PDB entry 2Z5H | X-ray diffraction, 2.89 A resolution | chains A and T of the 4 polymer chains in the assembly

[Chain A]
Molecule: General control protein GCN4 and Tropomyosin alpha-1 chain
Organism: Saccharomyces cerevisiae
Notes: fragment: C terminal domain of GCN4 and Tropomyosin alpha-1 chain
UniProtKB: chimeric construct of P03069, P58772: residues 234-253 from P03069 (GCN4_YEAST) positions 259-278 (UniProt number = residue number + 25); residues 254-284 from P58772 (TPM1_RABIT) positions 254-284 (same numbers)
Chain sequence (52 residues; each row starts with the number of its first residue):
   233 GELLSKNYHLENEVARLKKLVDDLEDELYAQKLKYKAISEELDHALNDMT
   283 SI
Not modelled in the structure: 282-284
Differences from the reference sequence: expression tag (233)
Swiss-Prot annotation at these positions:
  - modified residue: Tyr261 (Phosphotyrosine), Ser271 (Phosphoserine), Ser283 (Phosphoserine)
What the authors report for this chain:
  - mutagenesis - Y267N, I270L: decreased binding to Troponin T, fast skeletal muscle isoforms (chain T)

[Chain T]
Molecule: Troponin T, fast skeletal muscle isoforms
Organism: Gallus gallus
UniProtKB: P12620 (TNNT3_CHICK); residues 58-112 here = UniProt positions 58-112
Chain sequence (55 residues; each row starts with the number of its first residue):
    58 GEKVDFDDIQKKRQNKDLIELQALIDSHFEARRKEEEELVALKERIEKRR
   108 AERAE
Not modelled in the structure: 58-65, 100-112
What the authors report for this chain:
  - disease-associated variants - F86I: decreased binding to actin-tropomyosin (citing earlier work)

[Chain A / chain T interface]
Pairs across the interface (17):
  Leu265(A) with Glu93(T); Leu96(T), hydrophobic
  Lys268(A) with Glu92(T), salt bridge; Glu93(T), salt bridge
  Ala269(A) with Arg90(T), hydrogen bond (backbone-side chain); Glu93(T), hydrogen bond (backbone-side chain); Glu94(T)
  Ile270(A) with Arg90(T)
  Glu272(A) with Phe86(T); Arg89(T), salt bridge; Arg90(T), hydrogen bond (side chain-backbone)
  Glu273(A) with Arg90(T), salt bridge
  His276(A) with Asp83(T), salt bridge; Phe86(T)
  Asn279(A) with Gln79(T); Asp83(T)
  Asp280(A) with Asp83(T)
Interface residues without a listed pair, chain A (11 interface residues in all): Tyr261, Lys264
Interface residues without a listed pair, chain T (10 interface residues in all): Ile82
From the paper, about this interface:
  - residue pairs: Ala269(A)-Arg90(T) (hydrophobic contact), His276(A)-Phe86(T), Asp83(T)-His276(A) (hydrogen bond), Glu93(T)-Ala269(A) (hydrophobic contact), Glu94(T)-Ala269(A) (hydrophobic contact)

[Overview]
11 residues of chain A and 10 residues of chain T are in contact, with 3 hydrogen bonds and 5 salt bridges.
Among the polar pairs are Lys268(A)-Glu92(T), Lys268(A)-Glu93(T) and Glu272(A)-Arg89(T). The paper describes
hydrophobic contacts between Ala269(A) and Arg90(T), Glu93(T) and Ala269(A) and Glu94(T) and Ala269(A); a
contact between His276(A) and Phe86(T); a hydrogen bond between Asp83(T) and His276(A). The paper reports that
Y267N and I270L of chain A reduce binding to Troponin T, fast skeletal muscle isoforms (chain T); F86I of
chain T reduces binding to actin-tropomyosin.
Chain A is General control protein GCN4 and Tropomyosin alpha-1 chain (Saccharomyces cerevisiae) and chain T
is Troponin T, fast skeletal muscle isoforms (Gallus gallus); the structure, Crystal structure of the
head-to-tail junction of tropomyosin complexed with a fragment of TnT, was determined by X-ray diffraction.
